Entry 6UPL (electron microscopy, 7.40 A resolution (low resolution: residue-level contacts below are approximate; hydrogen-bond / salt-bridge calls are withheld)); this record covers chains B and I of the 12 polymer chains in the assembly.

Chain B:
Protein: Histone H4
Organism: Homo sapiens
UniProtKB: P62805 (H4_HUMAN); residues 0-102 here correspond to UniProt positions 1-103 (UniProt number = residue number + 1)
Sequence (103 residues; numbered 0 to 102; the number before each row is that of its first residue; numbering starts at 0):
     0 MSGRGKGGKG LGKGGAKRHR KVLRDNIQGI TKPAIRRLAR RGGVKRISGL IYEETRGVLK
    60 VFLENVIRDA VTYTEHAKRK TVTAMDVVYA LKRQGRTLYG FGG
Unresolved in the structure: 0-24
UniProt features mapped onto this chain:
  - DNA-binding region: Lys16 to Lys20
  - modified residue: Ser1 (N-acetylserine), Arg3 (Asymmetric dimethylarginine), Lys5 (N6-(2-hydroxyisobutyryl)lysine), Lys8 (N6-(2-hydroxyisobutyryl)lysine), Lys12 (N6-(2-hydroxyisobutyryl)lysine), Lys16 (N6-(2-hydroxyisobutyryl)lysine), Lys20 (N6,N6,N6-trimethyllysine), Lys31 (N6-(2-hydroxyisobutyryl)lysine), Lys44 (N6-(2-hydroxyisobutyryl)lysine), Ser47 (Phosphoserine), Tyr51 (Phosphotyrosine), Lys59 (N6-(2-hydroxyisobutyryl)lysine), Lys77 (N6-(2-hydroxyisobutyryl)lysine), Lys79 (N6-(2-hydroxyisobutyryl)lysine), Thr80 (Phosphothreonine), Tyr88 (Phosphotyrosine), Lys91 (N6-(2-hydroxyisobutyryl)lysine)
  - cross-link (Glycyl lysine isopeptide (Lys-Gly)): Lys12 (interchain with G-Cter in SUMO2), Lys20 (interchain with G-Cter in SUMO2), Lys31 (interchain with G-Cter in SUMO2), Lys59 (interchain with G-Cter in SUMO2), Lys79 (interchain with G-Cter in SUMO2), Lys91 (interchain with G-Cter in SUMO2)

Chain I:
Molecule: 79-nt DNA strand
Sequence (79 nucleotides; row label = number of the first residue in the row; numbers below 1 keep their minus sign (DT-39 is residue -39)):
   -39 TCGTAGACAG CTCTAGCACC GCTTAAACGC ACGTACGCGC TGTCCCCCGC GTTTTAACCG
    21 CCAAGGGGAT TACTCCCTA

How chain B and chain I interact:
Residue-residue contacts (9):
  Thr30(B) - DA-14(I)
  Thr30(B) - DA-13(I)
  Lys31(B) - DC-12(I)
  Pro32(B) - DA-13(I)
  Pro32(B) - DC-12(I)
  Ala33(B) - DA-13(I)
  Arg36(B) - DA-14(I)
  Arg36(B) - DA-13(I)
  Lys77(B) - DA-33(I)
Other interface residues (no listed pair), chain B (7 interface residues in all): Arg45
Other interface residues (no listed pair), chain I (5 interface residues in all): DA-5

Overview:
Chain B and chain I form an interface of 7 and 5 residues respectively. From UniProt: a DNA-binding region on
chain B.
Here chain B is Histone H4 (Homo sapiens) and chain I is a 79-nt DNA strand. Entry 6UPL (Structure of
FACT_subnucleosome complex 2) was determined by electron microscopy, deposited together with 6UPK.
